Entry 7T3J (electron microscopy, 3.20 A resolution); this record covers chains C and M of the 12 polymer chains in the assembly.

Chain C:
Protein: CRISPR-associated endonuclease Cas6/Csy4
Notes: EC 3.1.-.-
UniProt: Q02MM2 (CAS6_PSEAB); residue numbers follow UniProt; this construct covers 1-187
Amino-acid sequence (187 residues; numbered 1 to 187; the number before each row is that of its first residue):
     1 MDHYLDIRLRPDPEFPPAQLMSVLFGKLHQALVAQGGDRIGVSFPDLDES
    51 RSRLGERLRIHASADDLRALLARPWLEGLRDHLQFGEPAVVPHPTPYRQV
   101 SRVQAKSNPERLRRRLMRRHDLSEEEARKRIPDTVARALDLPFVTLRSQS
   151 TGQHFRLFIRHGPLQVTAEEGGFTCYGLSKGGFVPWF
UniProt features mapped onto this chain:
  - active site: His29 (Proton acceptor)
  - site: Ser148 (Substrate binding)
  - mutagenesis: His29 (H29A: No pre-crRNA cleavage, still binds crRNA. Does not support formation of the Csy ribonucleoprotein complex; H29D: Cleaves pre-crRNA 910-fold slower; H29K: Cleaves pre-crRNA 130-fold slower), Glu49 (E49A: No biofilm formation upon phage infection, no crRNA formed; E49K: Restores biofilm formation upon phage infection, crRNA forms), Arg102 (R102A: Loss of pre-crRNA cleavage, still binds crRNA), Gln104 (Q104A: No loss of pre-crRNA cleavage, still binds crRNA), Ser148 (S148A: Cleaves pre-crRNA 8300-fold slower; S148C: No pre-crRNA cleavage, still binds crRNA), Ser150 (S150A: Cleaves pre-crRNA 350-fold slower), Thr151 (T151A: Cleaves pre-crRNA 380-fold slower), Phe155 (F155A: Very little pre-crRNA cleavage, still binds crRNA), Tyr176 (Y176A: Cleaves pre-crRNA 130-fold slower; Y176F: Cleaves pre-crRNA 13-fold slower)

Chain M:
Molecule: 61-nt RNA strand
Sequence (61 nucleotides; numbered 1 to 61; the number before each row is that of its first residue):
     1 CUAAGAAAUUCACGGCGGGCUUGAUGUCCGCGUCUACCUGAUUCACUGCC
    51 GUAUAGGCAGC

Interface between chain C and chain M:
Pairs across the interface - 61 pairs, chain C then chain M:
  Pro13(C) with C38(M), hydrogen bond to the base
  Glu14(C) with C38(M), base contact; A41(M), phosphate contact
  Pro16(C) with A41(M), phosphate contact
  Ala18(C) with U42(M), sugar contact
  Gln19(C) with A41(M), hydrogen bond to the phosphate; U42(M), sugar contact
  His29(C) with G60(M), sugar contact; C61(M), salt bridge to the phosphate
  Leu54(C) with U42(M), base contact
  Arg102(C) with C58(M), phosphate contact; G60(M), hydrogen bond to the base
  Gln104(C) with C58(M), hydrogen bond to the base; A59(M), hydrogen bond to the base
  Ser107(C) with A45(M), hydrogen bond to the sugar; C46(M), phosphate contact
  Asn108(C) with C46(M), phosphate contact; U47(M), hydrogen bond to the phosphate
  Arg111(C) with U47(M), salt bridge to the phosphate; G48(M), phosphate contact
  Leu112(C) with G51(M), base contact; U54(M), phosphate contact
  Arg114(C) with U47(M), salt bridge to the phosphate; G48(M), salt bridge to the phosphate
  Arg115(C) with C49(M), salt bridge to the phosphate; C50(M), salt bridge to the phosphate; G51(M), hydrogen bond to the base
  Arg119(C) with C50(M), salt bridge to the phosphate; G51(M), salt bridge to the phosphate; U52(M), sugar contact; A53(M), salt bridge to the phosphate
  His120(C) with U52(M), hydrogen bond to the phosphate; A53(M), salt bridge to the phosphate
  Arg130(C) with U54(M), hydrogen bond to the base
  Ile131(C) with U54(M), base contact
  Val135(C) with U54(M), sugar contact
  Arg137(C) with A45(M), base contact
  Ala138(C) with A45(M), base contact
  Leu139(C) with A45(M), hydrogen bond to the base
  Phe143(C) with U42(M), stacking on the base
  Val144(C) with U42(M), base contact
  Thr145(C) with U42(M), hydrogen bond to the base
  Ser148(C) with G60(M), hydrogen bond to the phosphate; C61(M), hydrogen bond to the phosphate
  Gln149(C) with C61(M), phosphate contact
  Ser150(C) with G60(M), phosphate contact; C61(M), hydrogen bond to the phosphate
  Thr151(C) with G60(M), hydrogen bond to the base
  Gln153(C) with C46(M), sugar contact; U47(M), hydrogen bond to the sugar
  His154(C) with C44(M), hydrogen bond to the base; C46(M), sugar contact
  Phe155(C) with C46(M), base contact; G60(M), stacking on the base
  Arg156(C) with U42(M), sugar contact; A45(M), salt bridge to the phosphate; C46(M), base contact
  Phe158(C) with A45(M), base contact
  Thr174(C) with A59(M), phosphate contact
  Cys175(C) with G60(M), hydrogen bond to the phosphate
  Tyr176(C) with G60(M), hydrogen bond to the sugar
Other interface residues (no listed pair), chain C (43 interface residues in all): Ser22, Val33, Ala105, Arg118, Gly152

Summary:
43 residues of chain C and 18 residues of chain M are in contact, with 20 hydrogen bonds, 11 salt bridges and
2 aromatic stacking contacts. Among the polar pairs are Pro13(C)-C38(M), Arg102(C)-G60(M) and
Gln104(C)-C58(M).
Here chain C is CRISPR-associated endonuclease Cas6/Csy4 and chain M is a 61-nt RNA strand. Entry 7T3J
(Cryo-EM structure of Csy-AcrIF24) was determined by electron microscopy, deposited together with 7T3K, 7T3L,
7TAW and 7TAX.
